PDB entry 6P71 | X-ray diffraction, 2.92 A resolution | chains C and F of the 9 polymer chains in the assembly

Chain C:
Protein: DNA-directed RNA polymerase subunit beta
Organism: Thermus thermophilus
Notes: EC 2.7.7.6
UniProtKB: Q8RQE9 (RPOB_THET8); numbering as in UniProt (aligned over 1-1119)
Chain sequence (1119 residues; numbered 1 to 1119; the number before each row is that of its first residue):
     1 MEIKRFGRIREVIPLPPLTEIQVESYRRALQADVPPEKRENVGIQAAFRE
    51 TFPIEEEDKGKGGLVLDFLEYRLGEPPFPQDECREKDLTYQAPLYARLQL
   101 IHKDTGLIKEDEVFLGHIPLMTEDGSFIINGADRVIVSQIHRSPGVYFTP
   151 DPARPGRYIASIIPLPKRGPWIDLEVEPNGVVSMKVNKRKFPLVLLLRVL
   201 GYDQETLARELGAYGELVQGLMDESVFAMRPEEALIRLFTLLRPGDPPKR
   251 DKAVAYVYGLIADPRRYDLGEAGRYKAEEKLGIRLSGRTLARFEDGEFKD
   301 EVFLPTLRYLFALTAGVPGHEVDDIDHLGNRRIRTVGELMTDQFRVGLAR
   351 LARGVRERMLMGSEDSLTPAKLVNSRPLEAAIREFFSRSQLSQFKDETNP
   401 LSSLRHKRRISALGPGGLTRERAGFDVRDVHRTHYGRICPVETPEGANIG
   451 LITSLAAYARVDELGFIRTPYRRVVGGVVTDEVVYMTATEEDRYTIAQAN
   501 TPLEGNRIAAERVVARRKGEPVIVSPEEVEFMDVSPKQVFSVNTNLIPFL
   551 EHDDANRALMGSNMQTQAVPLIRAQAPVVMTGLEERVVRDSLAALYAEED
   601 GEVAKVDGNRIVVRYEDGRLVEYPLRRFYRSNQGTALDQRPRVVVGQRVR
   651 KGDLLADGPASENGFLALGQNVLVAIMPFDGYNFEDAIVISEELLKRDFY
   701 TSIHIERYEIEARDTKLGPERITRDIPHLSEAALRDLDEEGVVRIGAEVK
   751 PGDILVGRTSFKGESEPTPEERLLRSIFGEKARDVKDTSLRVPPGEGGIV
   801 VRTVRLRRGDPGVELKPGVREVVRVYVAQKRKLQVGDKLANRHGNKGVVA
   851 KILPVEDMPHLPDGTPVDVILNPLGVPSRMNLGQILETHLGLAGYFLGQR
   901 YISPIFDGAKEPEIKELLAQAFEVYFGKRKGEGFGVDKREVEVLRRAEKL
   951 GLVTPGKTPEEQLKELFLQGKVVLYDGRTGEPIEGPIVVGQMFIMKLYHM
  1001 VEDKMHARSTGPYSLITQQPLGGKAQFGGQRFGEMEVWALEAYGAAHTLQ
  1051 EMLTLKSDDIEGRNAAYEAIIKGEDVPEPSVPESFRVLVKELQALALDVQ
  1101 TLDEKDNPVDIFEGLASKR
Not modelled in the structure: 57-63, 1119

Chain F:
Protein: RNA polymerase sigma factor SigA
Organism: Thermus thermophilus
UniProtKB: Q72L95 (SIGA_THET2); numbering as in UniProt (aligned over 1-423)
Chain sequence (423 residues; row label = number of the first residue in the row):
     1 MKKSKRKNAQAQEAQETEVLVQEEAEELPEFPEGEPDPDLEDPDLTLEDD
    51 LLDLPEEGEGLDLEEEEEDLPIPKISTSDPVRQYLHEIGQVPLLTLEEEV
   101 ELARKVEEGMEAIKKLSEITGLDPDLIREVVRAKILGSARVRHIPGLKET
   151 LDPKTVEEIDQKLKSLPKEHKRYLHIAREGEAARQHLIEANLRLVVSIAK
   201 KYTGRGLSFLDLIQEGNQGLIRAVEKFEYKRRFKFSTYATWWIRQAINRA
   251 IADQARTIRIPVHMVETINKLSRTARQLQQELGREPTYEEIAEAMGPGWD
   301 AKRVEETLKIAQEPVSLETPIGDEKDSFYGDFIPDEHLPSPVDAATQSLL
   351 SEELEKALSKLSEREAMVLKLRKGLIDGREHTLEEVGAFFGVTRERIRQI
   401 ENKALRKLKYHESRTRKLRDFLD
Not modelled in the structure: 1-77
Differences from the reference sequence: conflict Thr46 (Ala in Q72L95)
Swiss-Prot annotation at these positions:
  - DNA-binding region: Leu383 to Asn402 (H-T-H motif)
  - region: Ser78 to Ile113 (Sigma-70 factor domain-1)
  - motif: Asp211 to Gln214 (Interaction with polymerase core subunit RpoC)

Interface between chain C and chain F:
Contacting residue pairs (64; chain C residue first):
  Phe114(C) - Gln279(F)
  Phe114(C) - Gln280(F)
  Phe114(C) - Gly283(F)
  Phe114(C) - Arg284(F)
  His117(C) - Gly283(F)
  Pro244(C) - Arg82(F)  hydrogen bond (backbone-side chain)
  Glu357(C) - Lys201(F)
  Met361(C) - Lys201(F)
  Ala370(C) - Gln280(F)  hydrogen bond (backbone-side chain)
  Val373(C) - Gln280(F)  hydrogen bond (backbone-side chain)
  Asn374(C) - Arg276(F)
  Ser375(C) - Gln279(F)  hydrogen bond
  Arg376(C) - Arg276(F)
  Arg376(C) - Gln279(F)  hydrogen bond
  Arg376(C) - Glu285(F)  salt bridge
  Glu379(C) - Gln279(F)  hydrogen bond
  His728(C) - Leu422(F)
  Thr768(C) - Gln347(F)
  Pro769(C) - Lys373(F)
  Pro769(C) - Gly374(F)
  Pro769(C) - Leu375(F)
  Glu770(C) - Gln347(F)
  Glu770(C) - Leu354(F)
  Glu770(C) - Leu375(F)
  Arg772(C) - Lys373(F)
  Arg772(C) - Glu380(F)  salt bridge
  Leu773(C) - Leu369(F)  hydrophobic
  Leu773(C) - Lys373(F)
  Leu774(C) - Leu350(F)  hydrophobic
  Leu774(C) - Leu418(F)  hydrophobic
  Leu774(C) - Phe421(F)  hydrophobic
  Arg775(C) - Leu422(F)  hydrogen bond (side chain-backbone)
  Ser776(C) - Lys373(F)  hydrogen bond
  Ser776(C) - Leu405(F)
  Ile777(C) - Lys409(F)
  Ile777(C) - Leu418(F)  hydrophobic
  Phe778(C) - Leu418(F)
  Phe778(C) - Arg419(F)
  Phe778(C) - Leu422(F)  hydrophobic
  Arg808(C) - Glu305(F)  salt bridge
  Glu814(C) - Thr287(F)
  Glu814(C) - Tyr288(F)  hydrogen bond (side chain-backbone)
  Leu815(C) - Tyr288(F)  hydrogen bond (backbone-side chain)
  Pro817(C) - Tyr288(F)
  Pro817(C) - Glu305(F)
  Pro817(C) - Lys309(F)
  Gly818(C) - Glu305(F)  hydrogen bond (backbone-side chain)
  Thr1010(C) - Pro341(F)
  Thr1010(C) - Val342(F)
  Tyr1013(C) - Pro334(F)
  Tyr1013(C) - Asp335(F)  hydrogen bond (backbone-backbone)
  Tyr1013(C) - Pro341(F)
  Leu1015(C) - Ile333(F)  hydrophobic
  Leu1015(C) - Asp335(F)
  Gln1018(C) - Asp335(F)  hydrogen bond
  Gln1018(C) - Leu338(F)
  Leu1021(C) - Asp331(F)
  Leu1021(C) - Pro334(F)  hydrophobic
  Gln1026(C) - Phe332(F)
  Ile1060(C) - Leu338(F)  hydrophobic
  Asn1064(C) - Pro341(F)
  Asn1064(C) - Ala344(F)
  Tyr1067(C) - Pro341(F)
  Tyr1067(C) - Val342(F)
Interface residues without a listed pair, chain C (47 interface residues in all): Tyr95, Arg353, Arg358, Lys371, Lys816, Val819, Pro1012, Ser1014, Arg1063, Glu1068, Ile1071
Interface residues without a listed pair, chain F (48 interface residues in all): Thr203, Ala275, Pro286, Glu289, Leu308, Gln312, Gly330, Ser340, Ala345, Leu349, Ser351, Leu358, Glu412

Summary:
The interface between chain C and chain F involves 47 residues on one side and 48 on the other, with 13
hydrogen bonds and 3 salt bridges. Among the polar pairs are Arg376(C)-Glu285(F), Arg772(C)-Glu380(F) and
Arg808(C)-Glu305(F).
Here chain C is DNA-directed RNA polymerase subunit beta and chain F is RNA polymerase sigma factor SigA, both
from Thermus thermophilus. Entry 6P71 (X-ray crystal structure of a bacterial reiterative transcription
complex of pyrBI promoter) was determined by X-ray diffraction (same publication as 6OVR, 6OVY, 6OW3, 6OY5,
6OY6, 6OY7 and 6P70).
